PDB entry 7X0Y | electron microscopy, 3.89 A resolution | chains B and E of the 6 polymer chains in the assembly

Chain B:
Molecule: Cryptochrome-2
From: Arabidopsis thaliana
UniProt: Q96524 (CRY2_ARATH); residue numbers follow UniProt; this construct covers 1-612
Amino-acid sequence (612 residues; numbered 1 to 612; the number before each row is that of its first residue):
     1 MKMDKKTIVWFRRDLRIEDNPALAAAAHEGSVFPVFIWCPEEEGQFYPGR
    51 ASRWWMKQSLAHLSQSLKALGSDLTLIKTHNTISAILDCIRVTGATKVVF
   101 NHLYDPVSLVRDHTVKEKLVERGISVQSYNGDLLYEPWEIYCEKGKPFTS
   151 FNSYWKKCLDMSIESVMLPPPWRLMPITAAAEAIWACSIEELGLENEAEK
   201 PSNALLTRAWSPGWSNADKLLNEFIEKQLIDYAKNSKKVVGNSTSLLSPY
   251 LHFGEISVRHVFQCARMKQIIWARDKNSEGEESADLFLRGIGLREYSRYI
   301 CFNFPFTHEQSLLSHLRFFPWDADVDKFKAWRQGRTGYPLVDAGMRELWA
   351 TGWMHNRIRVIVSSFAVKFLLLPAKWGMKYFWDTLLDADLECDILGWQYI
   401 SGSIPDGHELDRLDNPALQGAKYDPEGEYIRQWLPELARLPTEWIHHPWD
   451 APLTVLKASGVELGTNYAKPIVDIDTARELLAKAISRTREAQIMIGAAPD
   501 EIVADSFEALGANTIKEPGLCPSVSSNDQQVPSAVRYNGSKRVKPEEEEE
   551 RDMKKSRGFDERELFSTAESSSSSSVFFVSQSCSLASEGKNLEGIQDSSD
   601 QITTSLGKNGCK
Disordered / not traced: 1-4, 402-414, 478-612
Differences from the reference sequence: engineered mutation Ala374 (Trp in Q96524)
Small-molecule neighbours: FAD (flavin-adenine dinucleotide): Tyr232, Thr244, Ser245, Leu246, Leu247, Ser248, Leu251, Phe287, Gly290, Ile291, Leu293, Arg294, Trp353, His355, Asn356, Arg359, Val360, Asp387, Ala388, Asp389, Cys392, Asp393, Leu395, Gly396, Trp397
What the authors report for this chain:
  - conformationally variable residues: Trp321

Chain E:
Molecule: CIB1 fragment
From: Arabidopsis thaliana
Amino-acid sequence (8 residues; row label = number of the first residue in the row; X marks 8 residues of unknown identity (built as UNK)):
     1 XXXXXXXX

Chain B / chain E interface:
Chain B side of the interface, 7 residues: His102, Leu109, His113, Lys116, Trp138, Tyr141, Phe302
From the paper, about this interface:
  - interface residues, chain B: His113(B), Lys116(B), Trp138(B), Tyr141(B), Phe302(B)
  - hot spots on chain B (mutagenesis) - W138A, Y141A: decreased binding to CIB1

Summary:
Chain B and chain E make no direct contact in this assembly. Chain B binds flavin-adenine dinucleotide. The
paper reports that W138A and Y141A of chain B reduce binding to CIB1; interface residues His113(B), Lys116(B)
and Trp138(B) among others.
Chain B is Cryptochrome-2 and chain E is CIB1 fragment, both from Arabidopsis thaliana; the structure, Cryo-EM
Structure of Arabidopsis CRY2 tetramer in complex with CIB1 fragment, was determined by electron microscopy
together with 7X0X from the same study.
